4O6Q - chain A; structure by X-ray diffraction, 0.95 A resolution.

[Chain A]
Molecule: HasAp
Source organism: Pseudomonas aeruginosa
Reference sequence: O69756 (O69756_PSEAI); residues 1-184 here = UniProt positions 1-184
Chain sequence (184 residues; row label = number of the first residue in the row):
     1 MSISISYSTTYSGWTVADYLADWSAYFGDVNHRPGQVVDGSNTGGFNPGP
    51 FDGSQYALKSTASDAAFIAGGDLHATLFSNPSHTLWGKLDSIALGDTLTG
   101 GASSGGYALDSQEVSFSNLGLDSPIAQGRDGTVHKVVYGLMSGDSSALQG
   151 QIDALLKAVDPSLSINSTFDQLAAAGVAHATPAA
Not modelled in the structure: 1, 184
Construct notes: engineered mutation Ala-75 (Tyr in O69756)
Ion coordination: heme Fe: His-32 (together with formate)
Small-molecule neighbours: heme (HEM): His-32, Arg-33, Pro-34, Gly-35, Val-37, Asp-39, Thr-43, Gly-44, Gly-45, Phe-46, Pro-50, Phe-51, Tyr-56, Leu-77, Phe-78, His-83, Leu-85, Arg-129, His-134, Val-137, Tyr-138, Met-141
Reported in the primary citation:
  - heme coordination: His-32
  - binding site for heme: Gly-35, Arg-129
  - binding site for formate: Thr-76, His-83
  - mutagenesis - Y75A (4-fold): decreased binding to heme

[Summary]
Chain A binds heme. The paper reports a binding site for heme at Gly-35 and Arg-129; Y75A reduces binding to
heme.
Chain A is HasAp (Pseudomonas aeruginosa); the structure, 0.95A resolution structure of the hemophore HasA
from Pseudomonas aeruginosa (Y75A mutant), was determined by X-ray diffraction together with 4O6S, 4O6T and
4O6U from the same study.
